2DRO - chain A; structure by X-ray diffraction, 1.70 A resolution.

# Chain A
Protein: Xylanase Y
Source organism: Bacillus halodurans
Notes: EC 3.2.1.156
UniProtKB: Q9KB30 (Q9KB30_BACHD); residue numbers follow UniProt; this construct covers 1-388
Chain sequence (396 residues; numbered 1 to 396; the number before each row is that of its first residue):
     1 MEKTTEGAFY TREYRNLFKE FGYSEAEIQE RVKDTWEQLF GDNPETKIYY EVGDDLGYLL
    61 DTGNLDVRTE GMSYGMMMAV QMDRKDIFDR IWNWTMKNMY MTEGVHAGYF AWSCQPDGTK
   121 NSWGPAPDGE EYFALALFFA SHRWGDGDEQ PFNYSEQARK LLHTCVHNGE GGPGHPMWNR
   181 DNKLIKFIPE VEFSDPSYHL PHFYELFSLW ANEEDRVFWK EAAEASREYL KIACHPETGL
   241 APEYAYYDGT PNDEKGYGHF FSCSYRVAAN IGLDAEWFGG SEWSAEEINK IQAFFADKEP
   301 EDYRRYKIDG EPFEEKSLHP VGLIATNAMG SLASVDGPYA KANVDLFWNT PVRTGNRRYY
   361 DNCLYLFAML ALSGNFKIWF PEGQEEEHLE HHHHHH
Not modelled in the structure: 1-5, 382-396
Construct notes: engineered mutation Glu2 (Lys in Q9KB30), Cys263 (Asp in Q9KB30); expression tag (389-396)
Ion coordination: Ni2+: Glu27, Glu30

# In short
The Ni2+ site is built by Glu27 and Glu30.
Chain A is Xylanase Y (Bacillus halodurans); the structure, Crystal structure of reducing-end-xylose releasing
exo-oligoxylanase D263C mutant, was determined by X-ray diffraction (same publication as 3A3V, 2DRQ, 2DRR and
2DRS).
